Entry 6OQT (electron microscopy, 3.10 A resolution); this record covers chains H and G of the 22 polymer chains in the assembly.

== Chain H ==
Name: ATP synthase epsilon chain
Organism: Escherichia coli
UniProt: A0A4V1DSB5 (A0A4V1DSB5_ECOLX); residues 0-138 here correspond to UniProt positions 1-139 (UniProt number = residue number + 1)
Chain sequence (139 residues; numbered 0 to 138; the number before each row is that of its first residue; numbering starts at 0):
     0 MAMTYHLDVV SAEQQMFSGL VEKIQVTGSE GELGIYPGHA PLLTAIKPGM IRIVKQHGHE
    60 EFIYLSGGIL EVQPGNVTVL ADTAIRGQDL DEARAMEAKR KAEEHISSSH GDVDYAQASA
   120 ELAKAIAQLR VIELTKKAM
Disordered / not traced: 0-2

== Chain G ==
Name: ATP synthase gamma chain
Organism: Escherichia coli
UniProt: J7RYJ3 (J7RYJ3_ECOLX); residues 0-286 here correspond to UniProt positions 1-287 (UniProt number = residue number + 1)
Chain sequence (287 residues; row label = number of the first residue in the row; numbering starts at 0):
     0 MAGAKDIRSK IASVQNTQKI TKAMEMVAAS KMRKSQDRMA ASRPYAETMR KVIGHLAHGN
    60 LEYKHPYLED RDVKRVGYLV VSTDRGLAGG LNINLFKKLL AEMKTWTDKG VQADLAMIGS
   120 KGVSFFNSVG GNVVAQVTGM GDNPSLSELI GPVKVMLQAY DEGRLDKLYI VSNKFINTMS
   180 QVPTISQLLP LPASDDDDLK HKSWDYLYEP DPKALLDTLL RRYVESQVYQ GVVENLASEQ
   240 AARMVAMKAA TDNGGSLIKE LQLVYNKARQ ASITQELTEI VSGAAAV
Disordered / not traced: 0, 285-286
Sequence notes: conflict A87 (Cys88 in J7RYJ3), A112 (Cys113 in J7RYJ3)

== Chain H / chain G interface ==
Contacting residue pairs (80; chain H residue first):
  V9(H) - Y44(G)
  S10(H) - Y44(G)
  A11(H) - S41(G)  hydrogen bond (backbone-side chain)
  A11(H) - Y44(G)
  A11(H) - L145(G)  hydrophobic
  A11(H) - Y228(G)
  E12(H) - A40(G)
  E12(H) - S144(G)
  E12(H) - L145(G)  hydrogen bond (side chain-backbone)
  E12(H) - Y228(G)
  P40(H) - W203(G)  hydrophobic
  P40(H) - D204(G)
  P40(H) - Y205(G)
  P40(H) - L206(G)  hydrogen bond (backbone-backbone)
  L41(H) - Y205(G)
  L41(H) - L206(G)
  L41(H) - E208(G)
  L42(H) - L206(G)  hydrogen bond (backbone-backbone)
  L42(H) - Y207(G)
  L42(H) - E208(G)  hydrogen bond (backbone-backbone)
  L42(H) - L214(G)
  T43(H) - E208(G)  hydrogen bond (side chain-backbone)
  A44(H) - L214(G)
  I68(H) - T217(G)
  I68(H) - L218(G)  hydrophobic
  E70(H) - V51(G)
  E70(H) - Y205(G)  hydrogen bond
  V71(H) - Y205(G)
  L79(H) - Y44(G)
  L79(H) - T47(G)
  L79(H) - M48(G)  hydrophobic
  A80(H) - Y44(G)
  R85(H) - I149(G)
  R85(H) - R221(G)
  R85(H) - E224(G)  salt bridge
  Q87(H) - K153(G)  hydrogen bond
  D90(H) - I149(G)
  D90(H) - K153(G)
  E91(H) - K153(G)  salt bridge
  E91(H) - Q157(G)  hydrogen bond
  R93(H) - S146(G)  hydrogen bond (side chain-backbone)
  R93(H) - I149(G)
  R93(H) - G150(G)
  A94(H) - K153(G)
  A94(H) - V154(G)  hydrophobic
  A97(H) - A134(G)
  A97(H) - Q135(G)  hydrogen bond (backbone-backbone)
  A97(H) - P151(G)
  K98(H) - V133(G)
  K100(H) - Q135(G)  hydrogen bond (backbone-side chain)
  A101(H) - V133(G)
  A101(H) - A134(G)  hydrophobic
  A101(H) - Q135(G)
  I105(H) - Q135(G)  hydrogen bond (backbone-side chain)
  S106(H) - T137(G)
  S107(H) - T137(G)  hydrogen bond (backbone-side chain)
  S108(H) - G138(G)
  H109(H) - D83(G)
  H109(H) - R84(G)
  D111(H) - K30(G)  salt bridge
  D111(H) - R84(G)  salt bridge
  Y114(H) - R84(G)
  Y114(H) - G85(G)  hydrogen bond (side chain-backbone)
  A117(H) - I19(G)
  A117(H) - M23(G)  hydrophobic
  E120(H) - I19(G)
  L121(H) - T16(G)
  L121(H) - T20(G)
  L121(H) - L86(G)  hydrophobic
  A124(H) - N15(G)
  A124(H) - T16(G)
  Q127(H) - K9(G)
  L128(H) - K9(G)  hydrogen bond (backbone-side chain)
  L128(H) - S12(G)
  L128(H) - V13(G)  hydrophobic
  R129(H) - K9(G)
  V130(H) - L256(G)  hydrophobic
  V130(H) - L260(G)  hydrophobic
  L133(H) - K9(G)
  T134(H) - E259(G)
Interface residues without a listed pair, chain H (52 interface residues in all): Q13, E29, Q72, P73, T77, D81, T82, A83, H104, I125, I131
Interface residues without a listed pair, chain G (57 interface residues in all): A1, I6, L55, N126, G140, D141, P209, R242, V263

== Overview ==
Chain H and chain G form an interface of 52 and 57 residues respectively; the contacts include 16 hydrogen
bonds and 4 salt bridges. Polar contacts include R85(H)-E224(G), E91(H)-K153(G) and D111(H)-K30(G).
Here chain H is ATP synthase epsilon chain and chain G is ATP synthase gamma chain, both from Escherichia
coli. Entry 6OQT (E. coli ATP synthase State 1c) was determined by electron microscopy, deposited together
with 6OQR, 6OQS, 6OQU, 6OQV, 6OQW, 6PQV and 3 further entries.
